6FIS - chain A; structure by X-ray diffraction, 2.30 A resolution.

# Chain A
Molecule: Cytosolic purine 5'-nucleotidase
Source organism: Homo sapiens
Notes: EC 3.1.3.5
Reference sequence: P49902 (5NTC_HUMAN); residue numbers follow UniProt; this construct covers 1-536
Sequence (536 residues; numbered 1 to 536; the number before each row is that of its first residue):
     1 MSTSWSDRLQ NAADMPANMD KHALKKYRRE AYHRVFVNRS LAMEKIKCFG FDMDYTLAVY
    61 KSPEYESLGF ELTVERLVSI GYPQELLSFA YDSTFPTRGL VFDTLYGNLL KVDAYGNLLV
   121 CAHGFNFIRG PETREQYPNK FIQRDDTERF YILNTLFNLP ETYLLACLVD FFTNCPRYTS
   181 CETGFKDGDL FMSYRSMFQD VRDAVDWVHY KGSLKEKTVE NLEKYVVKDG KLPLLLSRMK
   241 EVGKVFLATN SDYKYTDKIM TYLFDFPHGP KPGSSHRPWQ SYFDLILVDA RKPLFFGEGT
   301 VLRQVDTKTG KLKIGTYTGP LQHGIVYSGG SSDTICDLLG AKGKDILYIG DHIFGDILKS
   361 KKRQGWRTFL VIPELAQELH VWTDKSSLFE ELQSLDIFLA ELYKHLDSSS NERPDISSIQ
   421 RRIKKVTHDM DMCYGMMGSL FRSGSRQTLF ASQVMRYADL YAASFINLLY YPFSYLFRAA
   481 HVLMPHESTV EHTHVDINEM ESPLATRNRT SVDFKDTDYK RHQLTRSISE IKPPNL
Not modelled in the structure: 1-2, 402-415, 489-536
Bound ions: Mg2+: Asp52, Asp54, Asp351
Curated features (UniProtKB/Swiss-Prot):
  - active site: Asp52 (Nucleophile), Asp54 (Proton donor)
  - binding site (GMP): Asp52, Asp54, Arg202, Asp206, Lys215, Thr249, Asn250, Lys292
  - binding site (IMP): Asp52, Asp54, Arg202, Asp206, Lys215, Thr249, Asn250, Ser251, Lys292
  - binding site (Mg(2+)): Asp52, Asp54, Asp351
  - binding site ((2R)-2,3-bisphosphoglycerate): Arg144, Lys362, Tyr457
  - binding site (ATP): Arg144, Asn154, Gln453, Arg456
  - binding site (dATP): Arg144, Asn154, Gln453, Arg456
  - binding site (adenosine): Asn154, Met436, Gln453
  - binding site (P(1),P(4)-bis(5'-adenosyl) tetraphosphate): Asn154, Lys362, Gln453, Tyr457
  - modified residue (Phosphoserine): Ser418, Ser502, Ser511, Ser527
  - natural variant: Leu460 (L460P: In SPG45; uncertain significance)
  - mutagenesis: Asp52 (D52N: Loss of 5' nucleotidase activity)
What the authors report for this chain:
  - conformationally variable residues (order/disorder transition): Glu401 to Ile416

# Summary
Asp52, Asp54 and Asp351 form the Mg2+ site. From UniProt: active-site residues Asp52 and Asp54, 8 GMP-binding
residues, 9 IMP-binding residues and 3 Mg2+-binding residues. The paper reports conformational variability at
Glu401.
Chain A is Cytosolic purine 5'-nucleotidase (Homo sapiens); the structure, Human cytosolic 5'-nucleotidase II
soaked with 10mM 7-Benzyloxymethyl-7H-adenine, was determined by X-ray diffraction together with 6FXH, 6FIR,
6FIU and 6FIW from the same study.
